5WVC - chains D and F of the 6 polymer chains in the assembly; structure by X-ray diffraction, 2.99 A resolution.

[Chain D (and F)]
Molecule: Caspase
Organism: Homo sapiens
Notes: chain F of this document is another copy of the same molecule, construct and numbering; everything in this record applies to it too
UniProt: A8K7U6 (A8K7U6_HUMAN); residues 201-328 here correspond to UniProt positions 1-128 (UniProt number = residue number - 200)
Chain sequence (151 residues; numbered 178 to 328; the number before each row is that of its first residue):
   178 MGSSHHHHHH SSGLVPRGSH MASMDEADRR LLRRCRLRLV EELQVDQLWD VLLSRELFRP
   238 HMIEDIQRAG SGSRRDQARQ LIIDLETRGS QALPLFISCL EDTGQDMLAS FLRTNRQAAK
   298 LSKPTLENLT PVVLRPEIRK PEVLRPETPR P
Unresolved in the structure: 178-198, 302-328
Construct notes: expression tag (178-200)
Modified / non-standard residues: Cys-212 (S-hydroxycysteine; CSO)

[Interface between chain D and chain F]
Residue-residue contacts - 6 pairs, chain D then chain F:
  His-238(D) / Arg-252(F)
  Glu-241(D) / Arg-252(F)  salt bridge
  Asp-242(D) / Ser-250(F)  hydrogen bond
  Arg-245(D) / Ser-248(F)  hydrogen bond (side chain-backbone)
  Arg-245(D) / Gly-249(F)
  Arg-245(D) / Ser-250(F)

[Overview]
The chain D/chain F interface involves 4 residues from each chain, with 2 hydrogen bonds and 1 salt bridge.
Among the polar pairs are Glu-241(D)/Arg-252(F), Asp-242(D)/Ser-250(F) and Arg-245(D)/Ser-248(F).
Both chains are Caspase (Homo sapiens). Entry 5WVC (Structure of the CARD-CARD disk) was determined by X-ray
diffraction.
